Entry 3I9V (X-ray diffraction, 3.10 A resolution); this record covers chains 4 and 9 of the 8 polymer chains in the assembly.

Chain 4:
Name: NADH-quinone oxidoreductase subunit 4
Organism: Thermus thermophilus
Notes: EC 1.6.99.5
UniProtKB: Q56220 (NQO4_THET8); residue numbers follow UniProt; this construct covers 1-409
Sequence (409 residues; each row starts with the number of its first residue):
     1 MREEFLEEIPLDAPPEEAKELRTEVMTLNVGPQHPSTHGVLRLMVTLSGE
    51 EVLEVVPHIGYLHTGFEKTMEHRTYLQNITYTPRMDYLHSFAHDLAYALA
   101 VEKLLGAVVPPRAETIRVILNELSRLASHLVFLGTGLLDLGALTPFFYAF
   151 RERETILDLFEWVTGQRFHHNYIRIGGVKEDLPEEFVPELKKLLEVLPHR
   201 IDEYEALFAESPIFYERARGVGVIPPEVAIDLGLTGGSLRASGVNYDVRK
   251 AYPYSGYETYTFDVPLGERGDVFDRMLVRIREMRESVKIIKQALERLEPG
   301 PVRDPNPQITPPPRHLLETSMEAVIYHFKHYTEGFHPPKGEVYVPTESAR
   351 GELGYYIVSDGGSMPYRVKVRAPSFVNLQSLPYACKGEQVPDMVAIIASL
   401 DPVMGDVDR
Disordered / not traced: 1-25, 32-38
Bound ions: Mn2+ site 1 near Glu210 (its only coordinating residue here); Mn2+ site 2 near Glu318 (its only coordinating residue here)
Reported in the primary citation:
  - catalytic residues: Tyr87 (proposed by the authors, not directly observed)
  - binding site for 4Fe-4S cluster: Arg84

Chain 9:
Name: NADH-quinone oxidoreductase subunit 9
Organism: Thermus thermophilus
Notes: EC 1.6.99.5
UniProtKB: Q56224 (NQO9_THET8); residues 1-182 here = UniProt positions 1-182
Sequence (182 residues; row label = number of the first residue in the row):
     1 MTLKALAQSLGITLKYLFSKPVTVPYPDAPVALKPRFHGRHVLTRHPNGL
    51 EKCIGCSLCAAACPAYAIYVEPAENDPENPVSAGERYAKVYEINMLRCIF
   101 CGLCEEACPTGAIVLGYDFEMADYEYSDLVYGKEDMLVDVVGTKPQRREA
   151 KRTGKPVKVGYVVPYVRPELEGFKAPTEGGKR
Disordered / not traced: 1-25, 180-182
Bound ions: 4Fe-4S cluster Fe site 1: Cys53, Cys56, Cys59, Cys108; 4Fe-4S cluster Fe site 2: Cys63, Cys98, Cys101, Cys104
Ligand contacts:
  - 4Fe-4S cluster (SF4), molecule 1: His41, Cys63, Pro64, Ala65, Ile68, Ile93, Cys98, Ile99, Phe100, Cys101, Gly102, Leu103, Cys104, Leu115
  - 4Fe-4S cluster (SF4), molecule 2: Cys53, Ile54, Gly55, Cys56, Ser57, Leu58, Cys59, Tyr91, Cys108, Pro109, Thr110, Ala112, Ile113
Swiss-Prot annotation at these positions:
  - binding site ([4Fe-4S] cluster): Cys53, Cys56, Ser57, Cys59, Cys63, Cys98, Ile99, Cys101, Cys104, Cys108
Reported in the primary citation:
  - binding site for 4Fe-4S cluster: His41
  - 4Fe-4S cluster coordination: Cys101

How chain 4 and chain 9 interact:
Residue-residue contacts (43):
  Arg73(4) - Pro64(9)  hydrogen bond (side chain-backbone)
  Arg73(4) - Tyr66(9)
  Leu76(4) - Leu103(9)  hydrophobic
  Gln77(4) - Ala62(9)  hydrogen bond (side chain-backbone)
  Gln77(4) - Cys63(9)  hydrogen bond (side chain-backbone)
  Gln77(4) - Pro64(9)
  Thr80(4) - Pro64(9)
  Thr80(4) - Leu103(9)
  Tyr81(4) - Pro64(9)
  Arg84(4) - Ile99(9)
  Asp158(4) - Lys34(9)
  Glu161(4) - Leu33(9)
  Glu161(4) - Lys34(9)  hydrogen bond (side chain-backbone)
  Glu161(4) - Arg36(9)
  Trp162(4) - Lys34(9)
  Trp162(4) - Pro35(9)
  Trp162(4) - Arg36(9)
  Val163(4) - Arg36(9)  hydrogen bond (backbone-side chain)
  Thr164(4) - His38(9)  hydrogen bond (backbone-side chain)
  Gly165(4) - Arg36(9)
  Gly165(4) - Phe37(9)
  Gly165(4) - His38(9)  hydrogen bond (backbone-backbone)
  Gln166(4) - His38(9)
  Gln166(4) - Phe100(9)  hydrogen bond (side chain-backbone)
  Asn171(4) - Cys101(9)
  Asn171(4) - Leu103(9)
  Arg174(4) - Glu106(9)  salt bridge
  Lys179(4) - Cys101(9)
  Lys179(4) - Gly102(9)
  Lys179(4) - Glu106(9)  salt bridge
  Glu180(4) - Arg36(9)  salt bridge
  Asp181(4) - Arg36(9)  hydrogen bond (backbone-side chain)
  Leu182(4) - Arg36(9)
  Pro183(4) - Arg36(9)
  Glu185(4) - Tyr165(9)
  Arg314(4) - Glu105(9)
  Arg314(4) - Cys108(9)
  His327(4) - Ala107(9)  hydrogen bond (side chain-backbone)
  Phe328(4) - Leu58(9)  hydrophobic
  Tyr331(4) - Ala62(9)
  Tyr331(4) - Glu106(9)
  Tyr331(4) - Ala107(9)  hydrophobic
  Thr332(4) - Leu58(9)
Other interface residues (no listed pair), chain 4 (29 interface residues in all): His72, Arg303, Leu317
Other interface residues (no listed pair), chain 9 (24 interface residues in all): Ala61, Pro109, Gly111

In short:
29 residues of chain 4 and 24 residues of chain 9 are in contact; the contacts include 10 hydrogen bonds and 3
salt bridges. Polar contacts include Arg174(4)-Glu106(9), Lys179(4)-Glu106(9) and Glu180(4)-Arg36(9). Bound to
chain 9: 4Fe-4S cluster. The paper reports the catalytic residue Tyr87(4); a binding site for 4Fe-4S cluster
at Arg84(4) and His41(9).
Chain 4 is NADH-quinone oxidoreductase subunit 4 and chain 9 is NADH-quinone oxidoreductase subunit 9, both
from Thermus thermophilus; the structure, Crystal structure of the hydrophilic domain of respiratory complex I
from Thermus thermophilus, oxidized, 2 mol/ASU, was determined by X-ray diffraction, deposited together with
3IAM and 3IAS.
